8P8B - chains 1 and 3 of the 38 polymer chains in the assembly; structure by electron microscopy, 2.90 A resolution.

== Chain 1 ==
Name: 50S ribosomal protein L35
From: Mycoplasmoides pneumoniae M129
UniProt: P75447 (RL35_MYCPN); residues 1-59 here = UniProt positions 1-59
Amino-acid sequence (59 residues; numbered 1 to 59; the number before each row is that of its first residue):
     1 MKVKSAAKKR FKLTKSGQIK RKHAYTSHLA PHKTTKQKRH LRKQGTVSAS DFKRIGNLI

== Chain 3 ==
Molecule: 23S ribosomal RNA
From: Mycoplasmoides pneumoniae M129
Sequence (2907 nucleotides; each row starts with the number of its first residue):
     1 UACAAUAAGU UACUAAGGGC UUAUGGUGGA UGCCUUGGCA CUAAUAGGCG AUGAAGGACG
    61 UGUUAACCUG CGAUAAGCUU CGGGUAGGUG GUAAGAACCU CAGAUCCGGA GAUUUCCGAA
   121 UGGAGCAAUC CGGUAGUUGG AAACAGCUAU CAUUAAUUGA UGAAUAAAUA GUCAAUUAAA
   181 GCAAUACGUG GUGAAGUGAA ACAUCUCAGU AGCCACAGGA AAAGAAAACG AAUGUGAUUC
   241 CGUGUGUAGU GGCGAGCGAA AGCGGAACAG GCCAAACUUA UCAUUAGAUA GGGGUUGUAG
   301 GGCUUGCAAU GUGGACUUGA AAACGAUAGA AGAAGCUGUU GGAAAGCAGC GCGCAAAAGG
   361 GUGAUAGCCC CGUAUUUGAA AUUGUUUUCA UACCUAGCGA GAUCCCUGAG UAGCUCGGAA
   421 AACGUUAUUU UGAGUGAAUC UGCCCAGACC AUUGGGUAAG CCUAAAUACU AAUUAGUGAC
   481 CGAUAGCGAA ACAGUACCGU GAGGGAAAGG UGAAAAGAAC CCAGAGAUGG GAGUGAAAUA
   541 GAUUCUGAAA CCAUAUGCCU ACAACGUGUC AGAGCACAUU AAUGUGUGAU GGCGUGCGUU
   601 UUGAAGUAUG AGCCGGCGAG UUAUGAUAGC AAGCGUUAGU UAACCAGGAG AUGGGGAGCU
   661 GUAGCGAAAG CGAGUUUUAA AAGAGCGUUU GUUUGUUAUU AUAGACCCGA AACGGGUUGA
   721 GCUAGUCAUG AGCAGGUUGA AGGUUGAGUA ACAUCAACUG GAGGACCGAA CCGACUCUCG
   781 UUGAAACGAU AGCGGAUGAC UUGUGAUUAG GGGUGAAAUU CCAAUCGAAA UCCGUGAUAG
   841 CUGGUUCUCG UCGAAAUAGC UUUAAGGCUA GCGUGAGAUC ACAAAUAAGU GGAGGUAAAG
   901 CUACUGAAUG UAUGAUGGCG CCACCUAGGC GUACUGAAUA CAAUUAAACU CUGAAUGCCA
   961 UUUAUUUUAU UCUCGCAGUC AGACAGUGGG GGAUAAGCUU CAUUGUCAAG AGGGGAAGAG
  1021 CCCAGAUCAU UAAAUAAGGU CCCCAAAAUA UACUAAGUGG AAAAGGAUGU GAAAGUGCUA
  1081 AAACAGCAAG GAUGUUGGCU UAGAAGCAGC CAUCGUUUAA AGAGUGCGUA ACAGCUCACU
  1141 UGUCGAGUGU UUUUGCGCCG AAGAUGUAAC GGGGCUAAGU AUAUUACCGA AUUUAUGGAU
  1201 AAGAUUUAUA UCUUGUGGUA GACGAGCGUU GUAUUGGAGU UGAAGUCAAA GCGUGAGCAU
  1261 UGGUGGAUCC AAUACAAGUG AGAAUGCCGG CAUGAGUAAC GCUUGGGAGU GAGAAUCUCC
  1321 CAAACCGAUU GACUAAGGUU UCCUGGACCA GGGUCGUCCU UCCAGGGUUA GUCUGGACCU
  1381 AAGCUGAGGC UGAAAAGCGU AGGCGAUGGA CAACAGGUUA AUAUUCCUGU ACUUACAGUU
  1441 AGACUGAUGG AGUGACAAAG AAGGUUUUCC ACCCCCAUAA UUGGAUUUGG GGAUAAAUCA
  1501 UAAGGUGGUA CAAUAGGCAA AUCCGUUGUG CAUAACAUUG AGUGAUGAUG UCGAGUGAAU
  1561 GAGUGAUCAA GUAGCGAAGG UGGUAUUAAU CAUGCUUUCA AGAAAAGCUU CUAGGGUUAA
  1621 UCUAGCUGUA ACCAGUACCG AGAACGAACA CACGUAGUCA AGGAGAGGAU CCUAAGGUUA
  1681 GCGAGUGAAC UAUAGCCAAG GAACUCUGCA AAUUAACCCC GUAAGUUAGC GAGAAGGGGU
  1741 GCUUAUGUAA AAGUAAGCCG CAGUGAAGAA CGAGGGGGGA CUGUUUAACU AAAACACAAC
  1801 UCUAUGCCAA ACCGUAAGGU GAUGUAUAUG GGGUGACACC UGCCCAGUGC UGGAAGGUUA
  1861 AAGAAGGAGG UUAGCGCAAG CGAAGCUUUU AACUGAAGCC CCAGUGAACG GCGGCCGUAA
  1921 CUAUAACGGU CCUAAGGUAG CGAAAUUCCU AGUCGGGUAA AUUCCGUCCC GCUUGAAUGG
  1981 UGUAACCAUC UCUUGACUGU CUCGGCUAUA GACUCGGUGA AAUCCAGGUA CGGGUGAAGA
  2041 CACCCGUUAG GCGCAACGGG ACGGAAAGAC CCCGUGAAGC UUUACUGUAG CUUAAUAUUG
  2101 AUCAGGACAU UAUCAUGUAG AGAAUAGGUA GGAGCAAUCG AUGCAAGUUC GCUAGGACUU
  2161 GUUGAUGCGA AAGGUGGAAU ACUACCCUUG GUUGUGUGCU GUUCUAAUUG GUAACUGUUA
  2221 UCCAGUUUCA AGACAGUGUU AGGUGGGCAG UUUGACUGGG GCGGUCGCCU CCUAAAAGGU
  2281 AACGGAGGCG UACAAAGGUA CCUUCAGUAC GGUUGGAAAU CGUAUGUAGA GUGUAAUGGU
  2341 GUAAGGGUGC UUGACUGUGA GACAUACAGG UCGAACAGGU GAGAAAUCAG GUCAUAGUGA
  2401 UCCGGUGGUC CAGUAUGGAA UGGCCAUCGC UCAACGGAUA AAAGCUACUC CGGGGAUAAC
  2461 AGGCUGAUAC UGCCCAAGAG UUCAUAUCGA CGGCAGUGUU UGGCACCUCG AUGUCGACUC
  2521 AUCUCAUCCU CGAGCUGAAG CAGGUUCGAA GGGUUCGGCU GUUCGCCGAU UAAAGAGAUA
  2581 CGUGAGUUGG GUUCAAACCG UCGUGAGACA GGUUGGUCCC UAUCUAUUGU GCCCGUAGGA
  2641 AGAUUGAAGA GUGUUGCUUC UAGUACGAGA GGACCGAAGC GAGGACACCU CUUAUGCUCC
  2701 AGUUGUAGCG CCAGCUGCAC CGCUGGGUAG UAACGUGUCU AUUAGAUAAA CGCUGAAAGC
  2761 AUCUAAGUGU GAAACUAUCU CAAAGAUUAA UCUUCCCAUU UCGCAAGAAA GUAAGAGCCG
  2821 UCAAAGACGA UGACGUUGAU AGGUUACAGG UGUAAGCAUA GUGAUAUGUU GAGCUGAGUA
  2881 AUACUAAUUG CUCGAGGACU UAUUGGA
Disordered / not traced: 1-7, 2901-2907
Modified positions: 1MG (1N-methylguanosine-5'-monophosphate) at position 783; OMG (o2'-methylguanosine-5'-monophosphate) at position 2259; 2MA (2-methyladenosine-5'-monophosphate) at position 2511
Metal / ion sites: Mg2+ site 1: A16, G17; Mg2+ site 2: G196, U2251; Mg2+ site 3 near U197 (its only coordinating residue here); Mg2+ site 4: A201, C202; Mg2+ site 5 near A222 (its only coordinating residue here); Mg2+ site 6 near A331 (its only coordinating residue here); Mg2+ site 7 near A333 (its only coordinating residue here); Mg2+ site 8: U428, C445; Mg2+ site 9 near G442 (its only coordinating residue here); Mg2+ site 10: G447, A2415; Mg2+ site 11 near A458 (its only coordinating residue here); Mg2+ site 12: U484, A508; 128 more Mg2+ sites not listed; 1 more K+ sites not listed
Small-molecule neighbours:
  - chloramphenicol (CLM): G2068, A2069, A2459, C2460, 2MA_2511, U2512, G2513, U2514
  - pentane-1,5-diamine (N2P), molecule 1: C565, C593, G594, C2043, C2044, C2045
  - pentane-1,5-diamine (N2P), molecule 2: G721, C722, U804, G805, A806
  - pentane-1,5-diamine (N2P), molecule 3: 1MG_783, A784, A785, G1301, G1353, C1649
  - 1,4-diaminobutane (PUT), molecule 1: G620, U621, A698, U699, U700
  - 1,4-diaminobutane (PUT), molecule 2: A711, A712, G827, A828, U2449, C2450
  - 1,4-diaminobutane (PUT), molecule 3: U737, U738, G739, G761, A762, G763, A765, G1460, A1461
  - 1,4-diaminobutane (PUT), molecule 4: A1324, C1325, C1672, U1673, A2707, G2708, G2717, C2718
  - 1,4-diaminobutane (PUT), molecule 5: C1348, C1349, A1350, G1351, G1352, G1356, U1357, C1358
  - 1,4-diaminobutane (PUT), molecule 6: C1912, G1937, U1973, U1974, G1975, U2601
  - 1,4-diaminobutane (PUT), molecule 7: A2274, U2280, A2281
  - spermidine (SPD), molecule 1: U500, G1338, U1339, G1646, A1647
  - spermidine (SPD), molecule 2: A518, A519, C520, U528, G530, G531, A542, U543
  - spermidine (SPD), molecule 3: C593, C1044, A1045
  - spermidine (SPD), molecule 4: G594, U595, G1012, G1013, A1017, G1018, C2043
  - spermidine (SPD), molecule 5: G596, C597, G606, U607, U609, G610, A611, C2025, A2061, C2062, G2063, G2064
  - spermidine (SPD), molecule 6: U776, C777, U778, U2588, G2589, U2617, C2618
  - spermidine (SPD), molecule 7: G780, U781, A2585, G2586, U2587, C2620, U2621
  - spermidine (SPD), molecule 8: A865, A981, G982, OMG_2259, A2456, U2457
  - spermidine (SPD), molecule 9: U896, A897, A947, A948, C949, U950, U2273, A2274, A2275
  - spermidine (SPD), molecule 10: G1695, C2699, C2721, C2723, U2724, G2725, G2726
  - spermidine (SPD), molecule 11: U1707, G1708, C1992, U1993, U1994, C2559, U2560
  - spermidine (SPD), molecule 12: G1999, C2001, U2002, G2004, C2518, U2519
  - spermidine (SPD), molecule 13: C2031, G2032, G2033, G2034, A2040, C2041, A2042, C2043, C2044, G2059, G2060
  - spermidine (SPD), molecule 14: U2291, A2292, A2296, G2297, G2333, U2334, G2345, U2392, C2393, G2397
  - spermidine (SPD), molecule 15: C2689, U2693, A2694, U2695, G2696, G2727, U2728, A2729, G2730, U2731
  - spermidine (SPD), molecule 16: U2690, A2729, G2730, A2824, G2878, U2879
  - spermine (SPM), molecule 1: G618, A619, G620, U621, G1278, U1279, G1280
  - spermine (SPM), molecule 2: A724, G725, U801, G815, A816, A817, A818, U820, U1784, U1785
  - spermine (SPM), molecule 3: A1161, A1162, C2525, A2526, G2548, A2549, A2550

== Interface between chain 1 and chain 3 ==
Contacting residue pairs (90):
  Met1(1) - G246(3)  base contact
  Met1(1) - G625(3)  sugar contact
  Met1(1) - A626(3)  sugar contact
  Lys2(1) - G246(3)  base contact
  Lys2(1) - C257(3)  salt bridge to the phosphate
  Lys2(1) - G258(3)  salt bridge to the phosphate
  Val3(1) - G246(3)  sugar contact
  Val3(1) - U247(3)  phosphate contact
  Lys4(1) - A255(3)  salt bridge to the phosphate
  Lys4(1) - G256(3)  salt bridge to the phosphate
  Ser5(1) - G249(3)  hydrogen bond to the base
  Ser5(1) - U250(3)  base contact
  Ser5(1) - G251(3)  base contact
  Ser5(1) - G256(3)  hydrogen bond to the base
  Ser5(1) - C257(3)  hydrogen bond to the base
  Lys8(1) - U247(3)  salt bridge to the phosphate
  Lys8(1) - A248(3)  salt bridge to the phosphate
  Lys8(1) - G249(3)  base contact
  Lys9(1) - U250(3)  hydrogen bond to the base
  Lys9(1) - G251(3)  hydrogen bond to the base
  Lys9(1) - C253(3)  hydrogen bond to the base
  Arg10(1) - G254(3)  salt bridge to the phosphate
  Arg10(1) - U2401(3)  hydrogen bond to the sugar
  Arg10(1) - C2402(3)  sugar contact
  Thr14(1) - C665(3)  phosphate contact
  Lys15(1) - U662(3)  salt bridge to the phosphate
  Lys15(1) - A663(3)  sugar contact
  Lys15(1) - G664(3)  salt bridge to the phosphate
  Lys15(1) - C665(3)  hydrogen bond to the phosphate
  Lys15(1) - G687(3)  phosphate contact
  Ser16(1) - G687(3)  hydrogen bond to the phosphate
  Gln18(1) - C686(3)  phosphate contact
  Gln18(1) - G687(3)  phosphate contact
  Lys20(1) - G666(3)  phosphate contact
  Lys20(1) - A667(3)  salt bridge to the phosphate
  Arg21(1) - A2368(3)  salt bridge to the phosphate
  Arg21(1) - G2369(3)  salt bridge to the phosphate
  His23(1) - G2369(3)  phosphate contact
  Ala24(1) - G2369(3)  hydrogen bond to the phosphate
  Ala24(1) - A2400(3)  phosphate contact
  Tyr25(1) - G2369(3)  sugar contact
  Tyr25(1) - A2400(3)  hydrogen bond to the phosphate
  Tyr25(1) - U2401(3)  hydrogen bond to the phosphate
  Thr26(1) - U2401(3)  hydrogen bond to the phosphate
  Ser27(1) - U2401(3)  phosphate contact
  Ser27(1) - U2427(3)  base contact
  Ser27(1) - C2428(3)  hydrogen bond to the base
  His28(1) - A2400(3)  salt bridge to the phosphate
  His28(1) - C2428(3)  base contact
  His28(1) - G2429(3)  base contact
  His28(1) - C2430(3)  hydrogen bond to the base
  Leu29(1) - G2399(3)  sugar contact
  Leu29(1) - A2400(3)  phosphate contact
  Ala30(1) - U2427(3)  phosphate contact
  Ala30(1) - C2428(3)  hydrogen bond to the phosphate
  Pro31(1) - C2428(3)  phosphate contact
  His32(1) - U2398(3)  phosphate contact
  His32(1) - G2399(3)  salt bridge to the phosphate
  Lys33(1) - G2399(3)  salt bridge to the phosphate
  Thr35(1) - C2355(3)  phosphate contact
  Thr35(1) - G2391(3)  phosphate contact
  Lys36(1) - G2359(3)  base contact
  Lys36(1) - G2373(3)  hydrogen bond to the base
  Gln37(1) - G2370(3)  hydrogen bond to the phosphate
  Gln37(1) - U2371(3)  hydrogen bond to the phosphate
  Lys38(1) - U2427(3)  salt bridge to the phosphate
  Arg39(1) - U2356(3)  salt bridge to the phosphate
  Arg39(1) - U2358(3)  phosphate contact
  Arg39(1) - G2390(3)  base contact
  His40(1) - G2359(3)  base contact
  His40(1) - G2373(3)  base contact
  Leu41(1) - G2370(3)  phosphate contact
  Arg42(1) - G2357(3)  salt bridge to the phosphate
  Arg42(1) - U2358(3)  salt bridge to the phosphate
  Arg42(1) - C2425(3)  phosphate contact
  Arg42(1) - A2426(3)  salt bridge to the phosphate
  Lys43(1) - U2358(3)  salt bridge to the phosphate
  Lys43(1) - G2359(3)  salt bridge to the phosphate
  Gln44(1) - A667(3)  hydrogen bond to the phosphate
  Ser48(1) - C2367(3)  hydrogen bond to the phosphate
  Ser48(1) - A2368(3)  hydrogen bond to the phosphate
  Ser50(1) - U869(3)  sugar contact
  Ser50(1) - A870(3)  sugar contact
  Ser50(1) - A2366(3)  hydrogen bond to the sugar
  Ser50(1) - C2367(3)  sugar contact
  Asp51(1) - C2367(3)  hydrogen bond to the sugar
  Lys53(1) - G975(3)  salt bridge to the phosphate
  Lys53(1) - C976(3)  salt bridge to the phosphate
  Arg54(1) - C868(3)  sugar contact
  Arg54(1) - U869(3)  phosphate contact
Also at the interface, not in a pair above, chain 1 (44 interface residues in all): Ala6, Lys12, Lys22, Asn57
Also at the interface, not in a pair above, chain 3 (57 interface residues in all): U688, U700, C2372, C2403, C2424

== Summary ==
44 residues of chain 1 face 57 of chain 3 across their interface; the contacts include 24 hydrogen bonds and
24 salt bridges. Among the polar pairs are Ser5(1)-G249(3), Ser5(1)-G256(3) and Ser5(1)-C257(3).
Chain 1 is 50S ribosomal protein L35 and chain 3 is 23S ribosomal RNA, both from Mycoplasmoides pneumoniae
M129; the structure, Mycoplasma pneumoniae large ribosomal subunit in chloramphenicol-treated cells, was
determined by electron microscopy together with 8P6P, 8P7X, 8P7Y, 8P8V and 8P8W from the same study.
